Entry 9FE1 (electron microscopy, 3.10 A resolution); this record covers chains A and B of the 4 polymer chains in the assembly.

[Chain A]
Molecule: MHC class I antigen
Source organism: Homo sapiens
UniProt: Q8WLS4 (Q8WLS4_HUMAN); residues 1-276 here correspond to UniProt positions 25-300 (UniProt number = residue number + 24)
Chain sequence (291 residues; row label = number of the first residue in the row; numbering starts at 0):
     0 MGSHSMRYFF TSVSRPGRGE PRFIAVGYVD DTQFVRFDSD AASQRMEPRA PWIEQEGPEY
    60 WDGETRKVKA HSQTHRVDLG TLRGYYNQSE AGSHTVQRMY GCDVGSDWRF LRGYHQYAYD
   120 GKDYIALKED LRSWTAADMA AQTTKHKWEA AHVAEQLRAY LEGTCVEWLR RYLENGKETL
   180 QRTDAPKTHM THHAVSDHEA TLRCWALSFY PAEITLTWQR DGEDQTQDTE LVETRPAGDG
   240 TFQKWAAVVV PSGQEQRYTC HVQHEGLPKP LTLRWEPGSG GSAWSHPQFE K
Not modelled in the structure: 0, 275-290
Cystine bridges: Cys-101/Cys-164, Cys-203/Cys-259
Construct notes: initiating methionine (0); expression tag (277-290)

[Chain B]
Molecule: Beta-2-microglobulin
Source organism: Homo sapiens
UniProt: P61769 (B2MG_HUMAN); residues 1-99 here correspond to UniProt positions 21-119 (UniProt number = residue number + 20)
Chain sequence (100 residues; each row starts with the number of its first residue; numbering starts at 0):
     0 MIQRTPKIQV YSRHPAENGK SNFLNCYVSG FHPSDIEVDL LKNGERIEKV EHSDLSFSKD
    60 WSFYLLYYTE FTPTEKDEYA CRVNHVTLSQ PKIVKWDRDM
Not modelled in the structure: 99
Cystine bridges: Cys-25/Cys-80
Construct notes: initiating methionine (0)
UniProt features mapped onto this chain:
  - modified residue: Gln-2 (Pyrrolidone carboxylic acid)
  - glycosylation: Ile-1 (N-linked (Glc) (glycation) isoleucine), Lys-19 (N-linked (Glc) (glycation) lysine), Lys-41 (N-linked (Glc) (glycation) lysine), Lys-48 (N-linked (Glc) (glycation) lysine), Lys-58 (N-linked (Glc) (glycation) lysine), Lys-91 (N-linked (Glc) (glycation) lysine), Lys-94 (N-linked (Glc) (glycation) lysine)

[Chain A / chain B interface]
Pairs across the interface (45):
  Arg-6(A) / Lys-58(B)
  Phe-8(A) / Phe-56(B)
  Phe-9(A) / Phe-56(B)
  Thr-10(A) / Leu-54(B)
  Thr-10(A) / Phe-62(B)
  Ile-23(A) / Leu-54(B)
  Val-25(A) / Asp-53(B)
  Val-25(A) / Leu-54(B)
  Tyr-27(A) / Ser-55(B)  hydrogen bond
  Tyr-27(A) / Tyr-63(B)  hydrogen bond
  Gln-32(A) / Ser-52(B)
  Gln-32(A) / Asp-53(B)  hydrogen bond
  Arg-35(A) / Asp-53(B)  salt bridge
  Thr-94(A) / His-31(B)
  Gln-96(A) / His-31(B)
  Gln-96(A) / Phe-56(B)
  Gln-96(A) / Trp-60(B)
  Gln-96(A) / Phe-62(B)
  Arg-97(A) / Phe-56(B)
  Met-98(A) / Phe-56(B)  hydrophobic
  Gln-115(A) / Trp-60(B)
  Ala-117(A) / Trp-60(B)  hydrophobic
  Asp-119(A) / Ile-1(B)
  Asp-119(A) / His-31(B)
  Gly-120(A) / Ile-1(B)
  Gly-120(A) / His-31(B)  hydrogen bond (backbone-side chain)
  Gly-120(A) / Trp-60(B)
  Lys-121(A) / Ile-1(B)
  Asp-122(A) / Trp-60(B)
  His-192(A) / Asp-98(B)  salt bridge
  Arg-202(A) / Asp-98(B)  salt bridge
  Trp-204(A) / Asp-98(B)
  Val-231(A) / Gln-8(B)
  Glu-232(A) / Lys-6(B)
  Glu-232(A) / Gln-8(B)
  Arg-234(A) / Gln-8(B)  hydrogen bond
  Arg-234(A) / Tyr-10(B)
  Pro-235(A) / Tyr-10(B)  hydrogen bond (backbone-side chain)
  Pro-235(A) / Tyr-26(B)
  Ala-236(A) / Arg-12(B)  hydrogen bond (backbone-side chain)
  Ala-236(A) / Asn-24(B)  hydrogen bond (backbone-side chain)
  Gly-237(A) / Arg-12(B)
  Asp-238(A) / Arg-12(B)
  Gln-242(A) / Tyr-10(B)
  Gln-242(A) / Ser-11(B)
Also at the interface, not in a pair above, chain A (34 interface residues in all): Arg-21, Tyr-116, Thr-190, Thr-233
Also at the interface, not in a pair above, chain B (24 interface residues in all): Met-0, His-13, Ser-33, Asp-59, Leu-65

[In short]
34 residues of chain A face 24 of chain B across their interface, with 8 hydrogen bonds and 3 salt bridges.
Polar contacts include Arg-35(A)/Asp-53(B), His-192(A)/Asp-98(B) and Arg-202(A)/Asp-98(B).
Here chain A is MHC class I antigen and chain B is Beta-2-microglobulin, both from Homo sapiens. Entry 9FE1
(Cryo-EM structure of the ternary DARPin NY_1/HLA-A0201/NY-ESO1 complex) was determined by electron microscopy
(same publication as 9EPA).
